Entry 2Q89 (X-ray diffraction, 2.30 A resolution); this record covers chain A.

== Chain A ==
Protein: Putative ABC transporter amino acid-binding protein
Source organism: Sinorhizobium meliloti
UniProt: Q92WC8 (Q92WC8_RHIME); residues 1-256 here correspond to UniProt positions 28-283 (UniProt number = residue number + 27)
Amino-acid sequence (257 residues; row label = number of the first residue in the row; numbering starts at 0):
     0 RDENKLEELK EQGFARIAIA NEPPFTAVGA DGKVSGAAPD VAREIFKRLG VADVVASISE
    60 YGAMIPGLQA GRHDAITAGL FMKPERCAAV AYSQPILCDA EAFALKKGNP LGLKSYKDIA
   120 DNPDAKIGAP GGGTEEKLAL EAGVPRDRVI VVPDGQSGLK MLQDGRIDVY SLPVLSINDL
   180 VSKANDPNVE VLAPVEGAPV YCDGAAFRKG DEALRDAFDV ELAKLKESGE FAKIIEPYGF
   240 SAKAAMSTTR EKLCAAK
Cystine bridges: Cys86-Cys253, Cys97-Cys201
Construct notes: expression tag (0)
Metal / ion sites: Cd2+ site 1: Glu211, Asp215; Cd2+ site 2 near Glu250 (its only coordinating residue here)
Ligand contacts: hydroxyectoine (6CS; (4S,5S)-5-hydroxy-2-methyl-1,4,5,6-tetrahydropyrimidine-4-carboxylic acid): Glu21, Phe24, Tyr60, Ala77, Gly78, Leu79, Phe80, Arg85, Pro129, Gly131, Gly132, Thr133, Glu134, Leu171, Pro172
From the paper describing this entry:
  - binding site for hydroxyectoine: Glu21, Phe24, Tyr60, Gly78, Phe80, Arg85, Thr133, Glu134
  - mutagenesis - F24A, Y60A, Y60F: unchanged binding to hydroxyectoine
  - mutagenesis - F24A/Y60A, Y60D, Y60E, F80A, R85A, T133A, E134A: abolished binding to hydroxyectoine
  - mutagenesis - F24W, F24Y, Y60W: increased binding to hydroxyectoine
  - mutagenesis - E21A: decreased binding to hydroxyectoine

== Summary ==
Bound to chain A: hydroxyectoine. Glu211 and Asp215 coordinate Cd2+ site 1. The paper reports a binding site
for hydroxyectoine at Glu21, Phe24 and Tyr60 among others; F24A/Y60A, Y60D and Y60E, among others, abolish
binding to hydroxyectoine; 14 substitutions were tested in all.
Chain A is Putative ABC transporter amino acid-binding protein (Sinorhizobium meliloti); the structure,
Crystal structure of EhuB in complex with hydroxyectoine, was determined by X-ray diffraction (same
publication as 2Q88).
